4QYZ - chains I and L of the 13 polymer chains in the assembly; structure by X-ray diffraction, 3.03 A resolution.

Chain I:
Molecule: CRISPR system Cascade subunit CasC
Organism: Escherichia coli
UniProt: Q46899 (CASC_ECOLI); residues 1-363 here = UniProt positions 1-363
Chain sequence (363 residues; numbered 1 to 363; the number before each row is that of its first residue):
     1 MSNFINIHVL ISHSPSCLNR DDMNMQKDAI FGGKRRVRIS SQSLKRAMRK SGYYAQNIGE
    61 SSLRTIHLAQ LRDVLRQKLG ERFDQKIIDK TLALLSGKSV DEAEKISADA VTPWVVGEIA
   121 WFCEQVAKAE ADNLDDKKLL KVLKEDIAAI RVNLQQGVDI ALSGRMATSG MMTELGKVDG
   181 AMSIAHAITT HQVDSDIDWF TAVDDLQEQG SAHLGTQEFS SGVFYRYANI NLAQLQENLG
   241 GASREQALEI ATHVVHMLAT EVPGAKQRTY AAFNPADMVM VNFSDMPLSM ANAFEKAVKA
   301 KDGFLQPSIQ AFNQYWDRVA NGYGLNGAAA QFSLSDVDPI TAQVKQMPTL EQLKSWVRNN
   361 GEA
Unresolved in the structure: 61-155, 167-178
What the authors report for this chain:
  - binding site for the 61-nt RNA strand (chain L): Arg20, Lys27, Ser40, Gln42, Ser43, Lys45, Arg46, Arg49, Ser163 to Ser169, Trp199, Phe200, Thr201, Ala202, Val203
  - binding site for the 40-nt DNA strand: Asp109 to Val111, Gln209, Gly210, Ser211, His213, Leu214

Chain L:
Molecule: 61-nt RNA strand
Organism: Escherichia coli
Sequence (61 nucleotides; numbered 1 to 61; the number before each row is that of its first residue):
     1 AUAAACCGCC AGUGAUAAGU GGAAUGCCAU GUGGGCUGUC GAGUUCCCGG CGCCAGCCGG
    61 G
Unresolved in the structure: 51-56

Chain I / chain L interface:
Contacting residue pairs (39):
  Asn19(I) - G8(L)  sugar contact
  Asn19(I) - C9(L)  hydrogen bond to the phosphate
  Asn19(I) - C10(L)  phosphate contact
  Arg20(I) - C9(L)  sugar contact
  Arg20(I) - C10(L)  hydrogen bond to the phosphate
  Arg20(I) - A11(L)  salt bridge to the phosphate
  Asp21(I) - C9(L)  base contact
  Asp22(I) - C9(L)  base contact
  Lys27(I) - C9(L)  salt bridge to the phosphate
  Ser40(I) - G8(L)  phosphate contact
  Ser40(I) - C9(L)  phosphate contact
  Gln42(I) - C7(L)  sugar contact
  Gln42(I) - G8(L)  phosphate contact
  Gln42(I) - C9(L)  phosphate contact
  Ser43(I) - G8(L)  hydrogen bond to the sugar
  Lys45(I) - C6(L)  salt bridge to the phosphate
  Lys45(I) - C7(L)  salt bridge to the phosphate
  Arg46(I) - G8(L)  salt bridge to the phosphate
  Arg49(I) - C6(L)  phosphate contact
  Arg49(I) - C7(L)  salt bridge to the phosphate
  Ser163(I) - C6(L)  sugar contact
  Arg165(I) - C6(L)  hydrogen bond to the sugar
  Met166(I) - C6(L)  sugar contact
  Asp179(I) - A1(L)  base contact
  Asp179(I) - A5(L)  hydrogen bond to the sugar
  Trp199(I) - A15(L)  phosphate contact
  Phe200(I) - U13(L)  base contact
  Phe200(I) - A15(L)  phosphate contact
  Thr201(I) - U13(L)  hydrogen bond to the sugar
  Thr201(I) - G14(L)  sugar contact
  Thr201(I) - A15(L)  hydrogen bond to the phosphate
  Ala202(I) - U13(L)  base contact
  Ala202(I) - G14(L)  phosphate contact
  Val203(I) - G14(L)  hydrogen bond to the phosphate
  Gly264(I) - A11(L)  phosphate contact
  Ala265(I) - C10(L)  phosphate contact
  Ala265(I) - A11(L)  phosphate contact
  Lys266(I) - A11(L)  phosphate contact
  Thr269(I) - U13(L)  phosphate contact
Other interface residues (no listed pair), chain I (31 interface residues in all): Leu18, Asn24, Gly164, Gly180, His213, Gln234, Arg268
Other interface residues (no listed pair), chain L (12 interface residues in all): G12

In short:
The interface between chain I and chain L involves 31 residues on one side and 12 on the other; the contacts
include 8 hydrogen bonds and 6 salt bridges. Polar contacts include Ser43(I)-G8(L), Arg165(I)-C6(L) and
Asp179(I)-A5(L). From the paper: a binding site for the 61-nt RNA strand (chain L) at Arg20(I), Lys27(I) and
Ser40(I) among others; a binding site for the 40-nt DNA strand at Asp109(I), Gln209(I) and Gly210(I) among
others.
Chain I is CRISPR system Cascade subunit CasC and chain L is a 61-nt RNA strand, both from Escherichia coli;
the structure, Crystal structure of a CRISPR RNA-guided surveillance complex, Cascade, bound to a ssDNA
target, was determined by X-ray diffraction.
